Entry 8I6T (electron microscopy, 3.70 A resolution); this record covers chains A and B of the 6 polymer chains in the assembly.

== Chain A (and B) ==
Molecule: Syn-copalyl diphosphate synthase, chloroplastic
Source organism: Oryza sativa Japonica Group
Notes: EC 5.5.1.14; chain B of this document is another copy of the same molecule, construct and numbering; everything in this record applies to it too
Reference sequence: Q0JF02 (CPS4_ORYSJ); residue numbers follow UniProt; this construct covers 1-767
Chain sequence (775 residues; row label = number of the first residue in the row):
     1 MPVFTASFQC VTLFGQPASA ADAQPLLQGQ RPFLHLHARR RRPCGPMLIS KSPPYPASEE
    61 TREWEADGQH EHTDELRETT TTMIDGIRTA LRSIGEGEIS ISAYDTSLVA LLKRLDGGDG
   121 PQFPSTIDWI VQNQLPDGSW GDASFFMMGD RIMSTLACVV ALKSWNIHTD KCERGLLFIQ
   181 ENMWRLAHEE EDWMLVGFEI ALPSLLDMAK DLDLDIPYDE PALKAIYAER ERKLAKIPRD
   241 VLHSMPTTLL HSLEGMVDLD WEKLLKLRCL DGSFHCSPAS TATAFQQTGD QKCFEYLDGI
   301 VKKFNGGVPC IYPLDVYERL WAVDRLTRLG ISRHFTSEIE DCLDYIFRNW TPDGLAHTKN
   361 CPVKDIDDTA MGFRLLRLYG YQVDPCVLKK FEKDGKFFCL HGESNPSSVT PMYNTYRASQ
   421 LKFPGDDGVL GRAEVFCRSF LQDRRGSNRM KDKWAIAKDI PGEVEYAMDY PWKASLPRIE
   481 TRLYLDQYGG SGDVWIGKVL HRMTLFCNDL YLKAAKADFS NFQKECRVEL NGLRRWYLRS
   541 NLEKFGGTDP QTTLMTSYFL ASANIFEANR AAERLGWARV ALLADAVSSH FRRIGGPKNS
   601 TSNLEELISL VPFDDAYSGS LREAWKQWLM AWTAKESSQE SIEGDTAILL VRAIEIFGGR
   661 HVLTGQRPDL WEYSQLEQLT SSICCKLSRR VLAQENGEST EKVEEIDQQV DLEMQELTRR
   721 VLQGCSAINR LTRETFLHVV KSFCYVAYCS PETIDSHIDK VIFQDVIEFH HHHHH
Disordered / not traced: 1-79, 768-775
Construct notes: expression tag (768-775)
Curated features (UniProtKB/Swiss-Prot):
  - motif: Asp-365 to Asp-368 (DXDD motif)
  - binding site (substrate): Lys-233, Lys-453
  - binding site (Mg(2+)): Asp-365, Asp-367
From the paper describing this entry:
  - mutagenesis - V196I, H275L, H275L/Y317F/H357W, Q291A, I311V, L314A, L314F, Y317F, H334A, H357A, H357W, L400F, R535A, R733A: decreased catalytic activity
  - mutagenesis - S674A/E677A: unchanged catalytic activity
  - catalytic residues: Asp-367, His-501 (proposed by the authors, not directly observed)
  - mutagenesis - V196A, H275L/H357W, H275L/Y317F, H275L/I311V/Y317F, H275L/C310D/I311V/Y317F, I311A, Y317A, Y317F/H357W, L400A: abolished catalytic activity
  - specificity-determining residues: His-275, Ile-311 (from molecular simulation)
  - specificity-determining residues: Leu-314, Tyr-317, His-357 (proposed by the authors, not directly observed)

== Chain A / chain B interface ==
Contacting residue pairs (46; chain A residue first):
  Pro-424(A) with Thr-633(B); Glu-636(B)
  Gln-627(A) with Gln-675(B), hydrogen bond; Arg-720(B)
  Met-630(A) with Arg-719(B), hydrogen bond; Arg-720(B), hydrogen bond
  Thr-633(A) with Pro-424(B)
  Ala-634(A) with Pro-424(B), hydrophobic
  Glu-640(A) with Gln-709(B), hydrogen bond; Glu-713(B)
  Ile-648(A) with Gln-678(B)
  Arg-652(A) with Trp-671(B)
  Glu-655(A) with Arg-667(B), hydrogen bond (backbone-side chain)
  Ile-656(A) with Arg-667(B); Trp-671(B), hydrophobic
  Arg-660(A) with Arg-667(B), hydrogen bond (backbone-side chain)
  His-661(A) with Arg-667(B), hydrogen bond
  Val-662(A) with Thr-664(B); Leu-670(B), hydrophobic
  Leu-663(A) with Thr-664(B)
  Thr-664(A) with Thr-664(B); Gly-665(B)
  Arg-667(A) with Ser-620(B); Glu-655(B), hydrogen bond (side chain-backbone); Ile-656(B); Gly-659(B); Arg-660(B), hydrogen bond (side chain-backbone); His-661(B), hydrogen bond
  Leu-670(A) with Val-662(B), hydrophobic; Tyr-673(B), hydrophobic
  Trp-671(A) with Ser-620(B); Arg-652(B)
  Glu-672(A) with Gln-627(B)
  Tyr-673(A) with Trp-671(B)
  Ser-674(A) with Ser-674(B); Glu-677(B)
  Glu-677(A) with Ser-674(B), hydrogen bond
  Gln-678(A) with Ser-674(B), hydrogen bond (side chain-backbone); Glu-677(B); Gln-678(B); Ser-681(B)
  Ser-681(A) with Gln-678(B), hydrogen bond
  Gln-709(A) with Gln-639(B), hydrogen bond
  Arg-719(A) with Met-630(B)
  Arg-720(A) with Gln-627(B); Met-630(B)
Also at the interface, not in a pair above, chain A (34 interface residues in all): Ser-620, Glu-623, Ser-638, Gly-659, Gln-675, Leu-712, Glu-716
Also at the interface, not in a pair above, chain B (39 interface residues in all): Gly-425, Glu-623, Ala-624, Ala-634, Ser-637, Ser-638, Ile-648, Pro-668, Leu-712, Glu-716

== In short ==
The interface between chain A and chain B involves 34 residues on one side and 39 on the other, with 14
hydrogen bonds. Among the polar pairs are Gln-627(A)/Gln-675(B), Met-630(A)/Arg-719(B) and
Met-630(A)/Arg-720(B). The paper reports catalytic residues Asp-367(A) and His-501(A); V196I, H275L and
H275L/Y317F/H357W of chain A, among others, reduce catalytic activity; 24 substitutions were tested in all.
Chain A and chain B are both Syn-copalyl diphosphate synthase, chloroplastic (Oryza sativa Japonica Group);
the structure, The cryo-EM structure of OsCyc1 hexamer state, was determined by electron microscopy, deposited
together with 8I6P, 8I6U, 8IH5 and 8KBW.
